Entry 4TM3 (X-ray diffraction, 2.09 A resolution); this record covers chains A and D of the 4 polymer chains in the assembly.

# Chain A (and D)
Protein: KtzI
Organism: Kutzneria sp. 744
Notes: chain D of this document is another copy of the same molecule, construct and numbering; everything in this record applies to it too
Reference sequence: A8CF85 (A8CF85_9PSEU); numbering as in UniProt (aligned over 3-424)
Amino-acid sequence (443 residues; numbered -18 to 424; the number before each row is that of its first residue; numbers below 1 keep their minus sign (Met-18 is residue -18)):
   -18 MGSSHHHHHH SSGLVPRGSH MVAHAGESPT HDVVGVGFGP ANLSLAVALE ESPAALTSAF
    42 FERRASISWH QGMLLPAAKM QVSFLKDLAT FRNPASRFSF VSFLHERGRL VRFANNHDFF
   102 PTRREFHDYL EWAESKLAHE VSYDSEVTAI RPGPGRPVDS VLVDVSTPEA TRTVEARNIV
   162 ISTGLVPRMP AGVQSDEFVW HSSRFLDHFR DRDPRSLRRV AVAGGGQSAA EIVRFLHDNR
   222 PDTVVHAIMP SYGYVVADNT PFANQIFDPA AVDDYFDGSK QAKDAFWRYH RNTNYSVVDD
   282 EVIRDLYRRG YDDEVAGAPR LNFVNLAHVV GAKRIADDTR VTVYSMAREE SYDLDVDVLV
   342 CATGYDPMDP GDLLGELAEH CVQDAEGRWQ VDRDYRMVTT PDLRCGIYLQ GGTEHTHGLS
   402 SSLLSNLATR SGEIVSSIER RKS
Disordered / not traced: -18 to 9, 424
Sequence notes: initiating methionine (-18); expression tag (-17 to 2)
Ligand contacts: FAD (flavin-adenine dinucleotide): Val17, Gly18, Phe19, Gly20, Pro21, Ala22, Asn23, Phe42, Glu43, Arg44, Arg45, Ser49, Trp50, His51, Met54, Arg104, Ser126, Glu127, Val128, Ser163, Thr164, Gly165, Leu166, Ser209, Tyr276, Gly345, Tyr346, Leu354, Gln391, Ser403, Leu404, Leu405
Reported in the primary citation:
  - contacts within the chain: Arg104-Glu212 (hydrogen bond)
  - conformationally variable residues (loop rearrangement, side-chain flip): His51, Arg104, Asn245, Asn275 to Ser277, Ser406
  - binding site for flavin-adenine dinucleotide: His51, Tyr276

# Chain A / chain D interface
Contacting residue pairs - 71 pairs, chain A then chain D:
  Pro231(A) - Tyr270(D)
  Ser232(A) - Tyr270(D)
  Ser232(A) - His271(D)
  Tyr233(A) - Ile247(D)  hydrophobic
  Tyr233(A) - Ala252(D)
  Tyr233(A) - Asp255(D)  hydrogen bond
  Tyr233(A) - Phe267(D)  hydrophobic
  Tyr233(A) - His271(D)  hydrogen bond (backbone-side chain)
  Gly234(A) - His271(D)
  Val236(A) - Asp239(D)
  Val236(A) - Tyr270(D)
  Val236(A) - His271(D)
  Val237(A) - Asp239(D)  hydrogen bond (backbone-side chain)
  Val237(A) - Thr241(D)
  Asp239(A) - Val236(D)
  Asp239(A) - Val237(D)  hydrogen bond (side chain-backbone)
  Asn240(A) - Arg285(D)
  Thr241(A) - Val237(D)
  Thr241(A) - Asp281(D)
  Thr241(A) - Ile284(D)
  Thr241(A) - Arg285(D)
  Pro242(A) - Arg285(D)
  Pro242(A) - Tyr288(D)  hydrophobic
  Phe243(A) - Ile284(D)  hydrophobic
  Phe243(A) - Tyr288(D)  hydrophobic
  Phe243(A) - Phe304(D)  hydrophobic
  Gln246(A) - Tyr288(D)
  Ile247(A) - Tyr233(D)  hydrophobic
  Ala252(A) - Tyr233(D)
  Asp255(A) - Tyr233(D)  hydrogen bond
  Gly259(A) - Ala328(D)
  Ser260(A) - Met327(D)  hydrogen bond (side chain-backbone)
  Ser260(A) - Ala328(D)  hydrogen bond (backbone-backbone)
  Ser260(A) - Glu330(D)
  Gln262(A) - Tyr325(D)  hydrogen bond
  Gln262(A) - Met327(D)  hydrogen bond
  Gln262(A) - Glu330(D)
  Ala263(A) - Leu307(D)  hydrophobic
  Ala263(A) - Met327(D)
  Ala263(A) - Ala328(D)  hydrophobic
  Ala266(A) - Leu307(D)  hydrophobic
  Phe267(A) - Tyr233(D)  hydrophobic
  Phe267(A) - Leu307(D)  hydrophobic
  Tyr270(A) - Pro231(D)
  Tyr270(A) - Ser232(D)
  Tyr270(A) - Val236(D)
  His271(A) - Ser232(D)
  His271(A) - Tyr233(D)  hydrogen bond (side chain-backbone)
  His271(A) - Gly234(D)
  His271(A) - Val236(D)
  Asn273(A) - Val236(D)
  Asp281(A) - Thr241(D)
  Ile284(A) - Thr241(D)
  Ile284(A) - Phe243(D)  hydrophobic
  Arg285(A) - Asn240(D)
  Arg285(A) - Thr241(D)
  Arg285(A) - Pro242(D)
  Tyr288(A) - Pro242(D)  hydrophobic
  Tyr288(A) - Phe243(D)  hydrophobic
  Tyr288(A) - Gln246(D)
  Phe304(A) - Phe243(D)  hydrophobic
  Leu307(A) - Ala263(D)  hydrophobic
  Leu307(A) - Ala266(D)  hydrophobic
  Leu307(A) - Phe267(D)  hydrophobic
  Tyr325(A) - Gln262(D)  hydrogen bond
  Met327(A) - Ser260(D)  hydrogen bond (backbone-side chain)
  Met327(A) - Gln262(D)
  Ala328(A) - Ser260(D)  hydrogen bond (backbone-backbone)
  Ala328(A) - Ala263(D)  hydrophobic
  Glu330(A) - Ser260(D)
  Glu330(A) - Gln262(D)
Other interface residues (no listed pair), chain A (37 interface residues in all): Tyr235, Ala251, Leu287
Other interface residues (no listed pair), chain D (37 interface residues in all): Tyr235, Gly259, Arg269, Asn273, Leu287

# Summary
Chain A and chain D each contribute 37 residues to their interface; the contacts include 13 hydrogen bonds.
Polar contacts include Tyr233(A)-Asp255(D), Tyr233(A)-His271(D) and Val237(A)-Asp239(D). Chain A binds
flavin-adenine dinucleotide. From the paper: a binding site for flavin-adenine dinucleotide at His51(A) and
Tyr276(A); conformational variability at His51(A), Arg104(A) and Asn245(A) among others.
Both chains are KtzI (Kutzneria sp. 744). Entry 4TM3 (Kutzneria sp. 744 ornithine N-hydroxylase,
KtzI-FADox-Br) was determined by X-ray diffraction together with 4TLX, 4TLZ, 4TM0, 4TM1 and 4TM4 from the same
study.
